PDB entry 7N5J | X-ray diffraction, 2.82 A resolution | chains A and B

Chain A (and B):
Protein: DNA polymerase sliding clamp
From: Thermococcus gammatolerans (strain DSM 15229 / JCM 11827 / EJ3)
Notes: chain B of this document is another copy of the same molecule, construct and numbering; everything in this record applies to it too
UniProt: C5A5N6 (PCNA_THEGJ); residue numbers follow UniProt; this construct covers 1-249
Sequence (265 residues; each row starts with the number of its first residue; numbers below 1 keep their minus sign (Met-15 is residue -15)):
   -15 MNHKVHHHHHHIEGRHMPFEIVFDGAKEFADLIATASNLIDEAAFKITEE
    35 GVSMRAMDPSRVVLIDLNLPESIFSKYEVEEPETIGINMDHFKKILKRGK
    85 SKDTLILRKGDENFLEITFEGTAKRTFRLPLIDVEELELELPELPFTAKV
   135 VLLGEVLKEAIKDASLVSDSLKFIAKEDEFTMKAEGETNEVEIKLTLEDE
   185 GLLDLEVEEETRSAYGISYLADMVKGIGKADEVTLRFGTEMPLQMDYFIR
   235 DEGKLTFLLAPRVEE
Disordered / not traced: -15 to -1, 248-249 (chain B: -15 to 0, 248-249)
Differences from the reference sequence: expression tag (-15 to 0)

Interface between chain A and chain B:
Contacting residue pairs - 29 pairs, chain A then chain B:
  His75(A) with Asn173(B), hydrogen bond
  Lys78(A) with Leu150(B)
  Arg82(A) with Glu143(B), salt bridge; Lys146(B); Asp147(B)
  Lys84(A) with Glu143(B), salt bridge
  Thr106(A) with Glu139(B); Asp183(B); Glu184(B); Gly185(B), hydrogen bond (backbone-backbone)
  Ala107(A) with Val140(B), hydrophobic; Lys178(B); Leu179(B), hydrophobic
  Lys108(A) with Glu176(B); Ile177(B); Lys178(B), hydrogen bond (backbone-backbone)
  Arg109(A) with Glu143(B), salt bridge; Asp147(B), salt bridge; Glu176(B); Ile177(B)
  Thr110(A) with Glu174(B); Val175(B); Glu176(B), hydrogen bond (backbone-backbone)
  Phe111(A) with Asp147(B); Glu174(B); Val175(B), hydrophobic
  Arg112(A) with Glu174(B), salt bridge
  Pro114(A) with Thr172(B); Asn173(B)

In short:
12 residues of chain A and 17 residues of chain B are in contact, with 4 hydrogen bonds and 5 salt bridges.
Polar pairs include Arg82(A)-Glu143(B), Lys84(A)-Glu143(B) and Arg109(A)-Glu143(B).
Both chains are DNA polymerase sliding clamp (Thermococcus gammatolerans (strain DSM 15229 / JCM 11827 /
EJ3)). Entry 7N5J (PCNA from Thermococcus gammatolerans: crystal I, collection 5, 2.82 A, 89.1 MGy) was
determined by X-ray diffraction (same publication as 7N5I, 7N5K, 7N5L, 7N5M and 7N5N).
